4Y6Z - chains H and Z of the 34 polymer chains in the assembly; structure by X-ray diffraction, 2.70 A resolution.

[Chain H]
Name: Proteasome subunit beta type-2
Organism: Saccharomyces cerevisiae (strain ATCC 204508 / S288c)
Notes: EC 3.4.25.1
Reference sequence: P25043 (PSB2_YEAST); residues 1-232 here correspond to UniProt positions 30-261 (UniProt number = residue number + 29)
Amino-acid sequence (232 residues; numbered 1 to 232; the number before each row is that of its first residue):
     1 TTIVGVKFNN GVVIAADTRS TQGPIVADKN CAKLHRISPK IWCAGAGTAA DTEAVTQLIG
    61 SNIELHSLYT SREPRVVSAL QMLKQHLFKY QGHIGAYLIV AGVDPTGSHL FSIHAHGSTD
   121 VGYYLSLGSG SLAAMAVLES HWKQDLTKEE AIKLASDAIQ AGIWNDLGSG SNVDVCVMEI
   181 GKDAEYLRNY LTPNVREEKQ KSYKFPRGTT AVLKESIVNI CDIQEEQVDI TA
Unresolved in the structure: 223-232
Swiss-Prot annotation at these positions:
  - active site: Thr1 (Nucleophile)

[Chain Z]
Name: Proteasome subunit beta type-6
Organism: Saccharomyces cerevisiae (strain ATCC 204508 / S288c)
Notes: EC 3.4.25.1
Reference sequence: P23724 (PSB6_YEAST); residues 1-222 here correspond to UniProt positions 20-241 (UniProt number = residue number + 19)
Amino-acid sequence (222 residues; numbered 1 to 222; the number before each row is that of its first residue):
     1 QFNPYGDNGG TILGIAGEDF AVLAGDTRNI TDYSINSRYE PKVFDCGDNI VMSANGFAAD
    61 GDALVKRFKN SVKWYHFDHN DKKLSINSAA RNIQHLLYGK RFFPYYVHTI IAGLDEDGKG
   121 AVYSFDPVGS YEREQCRAGG AAASLIMPFL DNQVNFKNQY EPGTNGKVKK PLKYLSVEEV
   181 IKLVRDSFTS ATERHIQVGD GLEILIVTKD GVRKEFYELK RD
Ion coordination: Mg2+: Thr192, His195, Val198

[How chain H and chain Z interact]
Pairs across the interface (59):
  Arg19(H) - Ile196(Z)
  Arg19(H) - Asp222(Z)  salt bridge
  Thr21(H) - Ile196(Z)
  Pro24(H) - Arg194(Z)
  Pro24(H) - His195(Z)
  Pro24(H) - Ile196(Z)  hydrogen bond (backbone-backbone)
  Ile25(H) - Arg194(Z)
  Ile25(H) - His195(Z)
  Val26(H) - Glu193(Z)
  Val26(H) - Arg194(Z)  hydrogen bond (backbone-side chain)
  Val26(H) - Ile196(Z)  hydrophobic
  Ala27(H) - Arg194(Z)  hydrogen bond (backbone-side chain)
  Lys29(H) - Glu193(Z)  salt bridge
  Lys29(H) - Arg194(Z)
  Ile163(H) - Asp222(Z)
  Trp164(H) - Ile35(Z)
  Trp164(H) - Arg38(Z)  hydrogen bond (backbone-side chain)
  Trp164(H) - Arg221(Z)
  Trp164(H) - Asp222(Z)
  Asn165(H) - Tyr33(Z)
  Asn165(H) - Arg38(Z)
  Asp166(H) - Tyr33(Z)
  Asp166(H) - Asp222(Z)
  Leu167(H) - Arg28(Z)
  Leu167(H) - Ile30(Z)  hydrophobic
  Leu167(H) - Asp32(Z)
  Leu167(H) - Tyr33(Z)  hydrogen bond (backbone-backbone)
  Leu167(H) - Ile35(Z)  hydrophobic
  Leu167(H) - Ile196(Z)
  Gly168(H) - Tyr33(Z)
  Ser169(H) - Asp222(Z)
  Gly170(H) - Asp222(Z)
  Ser171(H) - Asp222(Z)  hydrogen bond (backbone-side chain)
  Asn194(H) - Lys220(Z)  hydrogen bond (backbone-side chain)
  Asn194(H) - Asp222(Z)
  Arg196(H) - Thr189(Z)  hydrogen bond
  Arg196(H) - Ser190(Z)  hydrogen bond
  Arg196(H) - Glu193(Z)
  Glu197(H) - Arg185(Z)  salt bridge
  Lys199(H) - Asp186(Z)
  Gln200(H) - Lys182(Z)
  Gln200(H) - Arg185(Z)
  Gln200(H) - Asp186(Z)  hydrogen bond (backbone-side chain)
  Lys201(H) - Glu179(Z)
  Lys201(H) - Asp186(Z)
  Tyr203(H) - Phe149(Z)
  Tyr203(H) - Gln153(Z)
  Tyr203(H) - Leu183(Z)
  Tyr203(H) - Asp186(Z)  hydrogen bond
  Phe205(H) - Asn152(Z)
  Phe205(H) - Gln153(Z)
  Phe205(H) - Gln159(Z)
  Pro206(H) - Pro162(Z)  hydrophobic
  Arg207(H) - Pro162(Z)
  Gly208(H) - Pro162(Z)
  Thr209(H) - Gln159(Z)
  Thr209(H) - Tyr160(Z)  hydrogen bond (backbone-backbone)
  Ala211(H) - Tyr160(Z)  hydrophobic
  Ala211(H) - Gly166(Z)
Interface residues without a listed pair, chain H (32 interface residues in all): Gly23, Asp28, Val195
Interface residues without a listed pair, chain Z (33 interface residues in all): Ser34, Leu145, Asn158, Glu161, Gly163, Glu218

[Summary]
Chain H and chain Z form an interface of 32 and 33 residues respectively, with 12 hydrogen bonds and 3 salt
bridges. Polar contacts include Arg19(H)-Asp222(Z), Lys29(H)-Glu193(Z) and Glu197(H)-Arg185(Z). Thr192(Z),
His195(Z) and Val198(Z) coordinate Mg2+. From UniProt: active-site residue Thr1(H) on chain H.
Chain H is Proteasome subunit beta type-2 and chain Z is Proteasome subunit beta type-6, both from
Saccharomyces cerevisiae (strain ATCC 204508 / S288c); the structure, Yeast 20S proteasome in complex with
Ac-PAL-ep, was determined by X-ray diffraction (same publication as 4Y69, 4Y6A, 4Y6V, 4Y70, 4Y74, 4Y75 and 34
further entries).
